PDB entry 1N7R | X-ray diffraction, 2.20 A resolution | chain A

# Chain A
Protein: Hyaluronidase
Source organism: Streptococcus pneumoniae
Notes: EC 4.2.2.1
Amino-acid sequence (721 residues; each row starts with the number of its first residue):
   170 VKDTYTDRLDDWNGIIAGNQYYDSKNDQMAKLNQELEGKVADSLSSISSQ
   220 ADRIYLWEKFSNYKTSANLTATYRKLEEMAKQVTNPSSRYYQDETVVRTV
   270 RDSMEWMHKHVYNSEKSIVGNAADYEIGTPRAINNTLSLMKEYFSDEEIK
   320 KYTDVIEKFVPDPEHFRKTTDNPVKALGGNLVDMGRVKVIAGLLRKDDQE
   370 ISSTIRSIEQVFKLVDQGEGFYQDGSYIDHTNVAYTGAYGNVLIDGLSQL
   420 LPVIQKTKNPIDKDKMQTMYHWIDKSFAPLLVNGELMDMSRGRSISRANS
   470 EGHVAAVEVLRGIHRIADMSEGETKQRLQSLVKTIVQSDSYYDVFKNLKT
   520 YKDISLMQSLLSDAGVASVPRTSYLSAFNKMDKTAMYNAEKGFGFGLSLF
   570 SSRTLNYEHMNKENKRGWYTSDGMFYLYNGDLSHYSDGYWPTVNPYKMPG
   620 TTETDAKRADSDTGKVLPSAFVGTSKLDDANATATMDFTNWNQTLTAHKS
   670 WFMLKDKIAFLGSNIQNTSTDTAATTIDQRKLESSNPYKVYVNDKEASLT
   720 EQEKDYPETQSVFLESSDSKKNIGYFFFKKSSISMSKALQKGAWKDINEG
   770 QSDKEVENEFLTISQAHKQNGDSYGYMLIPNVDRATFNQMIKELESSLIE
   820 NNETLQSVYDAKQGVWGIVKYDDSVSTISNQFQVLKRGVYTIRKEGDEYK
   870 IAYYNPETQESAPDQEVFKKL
Construct notes: engineered mutation Ala291 (Trp in 437705), Ala292 (Trp in 437705), Val343 (Phe in 437705)
Modified positions: Asn580 (glycosylation site)

# In short
Chain A is Hyaluronidase (Streptococcus pneumoniae); the structure, Streptococcus pneumoniae Hyaluronate Lyase
W291A/W292A/F343V Mutant complex with hexasaccharide hyaluronan, was determined by X-ray diffraction (same
publication as 1N7N, 1N7O, 1N7P and 1N7Q).
